Entry 8OVR (X-ray diffraction, 1.60 A resolution); this record covers chain A.

Chain A:
Protein: Chitinase B
From: Clostridium perfringens
Reference sequence: F8UNI4 (F8UNI4_CLOPF); residue numbers follow UniProt; this construct covers 1-599
Sequence (630 residues; numbered 1 to 630; the number before each row is that of its first residue):
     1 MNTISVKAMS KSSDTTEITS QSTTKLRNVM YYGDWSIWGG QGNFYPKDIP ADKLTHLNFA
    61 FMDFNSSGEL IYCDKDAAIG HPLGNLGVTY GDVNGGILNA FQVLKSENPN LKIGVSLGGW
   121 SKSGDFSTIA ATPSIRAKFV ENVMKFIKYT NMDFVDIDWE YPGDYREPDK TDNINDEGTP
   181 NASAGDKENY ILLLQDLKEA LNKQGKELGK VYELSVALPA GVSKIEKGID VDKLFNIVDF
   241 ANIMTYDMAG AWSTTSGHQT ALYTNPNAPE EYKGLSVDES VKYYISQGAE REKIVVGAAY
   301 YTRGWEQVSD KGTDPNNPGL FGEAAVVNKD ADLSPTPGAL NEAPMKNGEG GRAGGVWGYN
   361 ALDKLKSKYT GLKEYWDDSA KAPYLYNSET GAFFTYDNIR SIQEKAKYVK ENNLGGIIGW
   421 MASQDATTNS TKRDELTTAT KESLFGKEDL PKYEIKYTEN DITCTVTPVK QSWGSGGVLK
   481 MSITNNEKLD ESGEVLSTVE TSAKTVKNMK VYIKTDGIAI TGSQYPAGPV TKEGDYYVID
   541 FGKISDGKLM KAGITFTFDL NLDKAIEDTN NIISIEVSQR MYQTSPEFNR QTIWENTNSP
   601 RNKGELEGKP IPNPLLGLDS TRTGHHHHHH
Disordered / not traced: 1-24, 597-630
Differences from the reference sequence: expression tag (600-630)
Bound ions: Na+ site 1: D63, F64, D125, E177; Na+ site 2: D232, G288, E290
Small-molecule neighbours:
  - piperazine-N,n'-bis(2-ethanesulfonic acid) (PIN), molecule 1: W35, W38, F61, G119, W120, S121, N173, W420
  - piperazine-N,n'-bis(2-ethanesulfonic acid) (PIN), molecule 2: I285, S286, R291
From the paper describing this entry:
  - mutagenesis - E160D: abolished catalytic activity
  - catalytic residues: E160 (proposed by the authors, not directly observed)
  - contacts within the chain: D156-D158 (hydrogen bond)

Summary:
Bound to chain A: piperazine-N,n'-bis(2-ethanesulfonic acid). The Na+ site 1 is built by D63, F64, D125 and
E177. D232, G288 and E290 coordinate Na+ site 2. The paper reports the catalytic residue E160; E160D abolishes
catalytic activity.
Chain A is Chitinase B (Clostridium perfringens); the structure, Clostridium perfringens chitinase CP56_3454
apo form, was determined by X-ray diffraction (same publication as 8OSE, 8OTB, 8OWF, 8OYE and 8C6Z).
